Entry 4POE (X-ray diffraction, 1.07 A resolution); this record covers chain A.

== Chain A ==
Name: Uricase
Source organism: Aspergillus flavus
Notes: EC 1.7.3.3
Reference sequence: Q00511 (URIC_ASPFL); residues 1-301 here correspond to UniProt positions 2-302 (UniProt number = residue number + 1)
Sequence (302 residues; each row starts with the number of its first residue; numbering starts at 0):
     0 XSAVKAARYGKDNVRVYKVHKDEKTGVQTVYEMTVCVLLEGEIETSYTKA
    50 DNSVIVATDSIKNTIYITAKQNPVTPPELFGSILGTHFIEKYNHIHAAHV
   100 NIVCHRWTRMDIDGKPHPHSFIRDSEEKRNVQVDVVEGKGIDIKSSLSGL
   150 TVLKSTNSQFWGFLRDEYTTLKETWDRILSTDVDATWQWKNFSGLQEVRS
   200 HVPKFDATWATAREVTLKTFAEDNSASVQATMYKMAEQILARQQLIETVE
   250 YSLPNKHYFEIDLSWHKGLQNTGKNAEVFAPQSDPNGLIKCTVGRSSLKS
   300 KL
Unresolved in the structure: 296-301
Sequence notes: acetylation (0)
Modified residues: ACE (acetyl group) at position 0
Ion coordination: Na+: Ile88, Tyr91, Asn92, Ile94, Glu136
Swiss-Prot annotation at these positions:
  - motif: Ser299 to Leu301 (Microbody targeting signal)
  - active site (Charge relay system): Lys10, Thr57, His256
  - binding site (5-hydroxyisourate): Thr57, Asp58, Phe159, Arg176, Val227, Gln228, Asn254
  - binding site (O2): Thr57, Asn254
  - binding site (urate): Thr57, Asp58, Phe159, Arg176, Val227, Gln228, Asn254
  - modified residue: Ser1 (N-acetylserine)

== In short ==
Ile88, Tyr91, Asn92, Ile94 and Glu136 form the Na+ site. Curated annotation (UniProt) lists 3 active-site
residues, 7 residues binding 5-hydroxyisourate, O2-binding residues Thr57 and Asn254 and 7 urate-binding
residues.
Chain A is Uricase (Aspergillus flavus); the structure, Urate oxidase co-crystallized with uric acid and
azide, was determined by X-ray diffraction, deposited together with 4OQC, 4PR8 and 4PUV.
